9K3F - chains B and S of the 5 polymer chains in the assembly; structure by electron microscopy, 2.75 A resolution.

Chain B:
Molecule: Guanine nucleotide-binding protein G(I)/G(S)/G(T) subunit beta-1, HiBiT
Source organism: Homo sapiens
UniProt: P62873 (GBB1_HUMAN); residues 2-340 here = UniProt positions 2-340
Amino-acid sequence (371 residues; row label = number of the first residue in the row; numbers below 1 keep their minus sign (Met-4 is residue -4)):
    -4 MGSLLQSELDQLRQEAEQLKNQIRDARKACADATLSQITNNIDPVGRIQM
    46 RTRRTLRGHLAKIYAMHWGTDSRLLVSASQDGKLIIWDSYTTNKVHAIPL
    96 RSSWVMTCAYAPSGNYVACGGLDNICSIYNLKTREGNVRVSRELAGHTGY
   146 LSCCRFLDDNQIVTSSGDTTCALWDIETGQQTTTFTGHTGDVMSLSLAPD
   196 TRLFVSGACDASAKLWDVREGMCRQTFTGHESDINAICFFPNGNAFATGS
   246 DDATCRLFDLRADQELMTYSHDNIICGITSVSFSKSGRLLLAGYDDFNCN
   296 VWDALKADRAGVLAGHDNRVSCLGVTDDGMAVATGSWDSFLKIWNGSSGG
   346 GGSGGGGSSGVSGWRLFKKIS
Unresolved in the structure: -4 to 2, 344-366
Differences from the reference sequence: initiating methionine (-4); expression tag (-3 to 1); linker (341-355)
UniProt features mapped onto this chain:
  - modified residue: Ser2 (N-acetylserine), His266 (Phosphohistidine)
  - natural variant: Leu30 (L30F: In MRD42; uncertain significance), Arg52 (R52G: In MRD42), Gly64 (G64V: In MRD42), Asp76 (D76E: In MRD42; D76G: In MRD42), Gly77 (G77S: In MRD42), Lys78 (K78R: In MRD42), Ile80 (I80N: In MRD42; I80T: In MRD42), His91 (H91R: In MRD42; uncertain significance), Ala92 (A92T: In MRD42), Pro94 (P94S: In MRD42), Leu95 (L95P: In MRD42), Arg96 (R96L: In MRD42), 5 further natural variant entries in UniProt

Chain S:
Molecule: scFv16
Source organism: synthetic construct
Notes: antibody fragment or engineered binder
Amino-acid sequence (285 residues; row label = number of the first residue in the row; note: 16 numbers in that range are skipped by the numbering (no residue carries them; nothing is unmodelled there); a row labelled like 120A-120Q holds insertion residues (120A, then the next letters in order); numbers below 1 keep their minus sign (Met-36 is residue -36)):
   -36 MLLVNQSHQGFNKEHTSKMVSAIVLYVLLAAAAHSAFAVQLVESGGGLVQ
    14 PGGSRKLSCSASGFAFSSFGMHWVRQAPEKGLEWVAYISSGSGTIYYADT
    64 VKGRFTISRDDPKNTLFLQMTSLRSEDTAMYYCVRSIYYYGSSPFDFWGQ
   114 GTTLTVS
120A-120Q AGGGGSGGGGSGGGGSA
   137 DIVMTQATSSVPVTPGESVSISCRSSKSLLHSNGNTYLYWFLQRPGQSPQ
   187 LLIYRMSNLASGVPDRFSGSGSGTAFTLTISRLEAEDVGVYYCMQHLEYP
   237 LTFGAGTKLEL
Unresolved in the structure: -36 to 1, 120A-120Q
Disulfides: Cys22-Cys96, Cys159-Cys229

Interface between chain B and chain S:
Contacting residue pairs (14; chain B residue first):
  Asp66(B) - Tyr103(S)
  Arg68(B) - Tyr103(S)
  Leu69(B) - Tyr103(S)  hydrophobic
  Val90(B) - Tyr102(S)  hydrophobic
  His91(B) - Tyr102(S)
  Arg129(B) - Val2(S)
  Arg129(B) - Arg98(S)  hydrogen bond (backbone-side chain)
  Arg129(B) - Ser197(S)
  Glu130(B) - Gly26(S)
  Glu130(B) - Phe27(S)
  Glu130(B) - Ala28(S)  hydrogen bond (backbone-backbone)
  Glu130(B) - Phe32(S)
  Gly131(B) - Phe32(S)
  Asn132(B) - Ala28(S)
Interface residues without a listed pair, chain B (11 interface residues in all): Asp83, Lys127
Interface residues without a listed pair, chain S (11 interface residues in all): Gly104, Phe110

In short:
The chain B/chain S interface involves 11 residues from each chain; the contacts include 2 hydrogen bonds.
Polar pairs include Arg129(B)-Arg98(S) and Glu130(B)-Ala28(S).
Chain B is Guanine nucleotide-binding protein G(I)/G(S)/G(T) subunit beta-1, HiBiT (Homo sapiens) and chain S
is scFv16 (synthetic construct); the structure, Cryo-EM structure of the unliganded human melanocortin
receptor 3 (MC3R)-Gs complex, was determined by electron microscopy, deposited together with 9K3H, 9K3K, 9K3L
and 9K3P.
